2J4J - chains A and F of the 6 polymer chains in the assembly; structure by X-ray diffraction, 2.10 A resolution.

[Chain A (and F)]
Protein: Uridylate kinase
Organism: Sulfolobus solfataricus
Notes: EC 2.7.4.22; chain F of this document is another copy of the same molecule, construct and numbering; everything in this record applies to it too
UniProtKB: Q97ZE2 (PYRH_SULSO); residues 1-226 here correspond to UniProt positions 2-227 (UniProt number = residue number + 1)
Sequence (226 residues; numbered 1 to 226; the number before each row is that of its first residue):
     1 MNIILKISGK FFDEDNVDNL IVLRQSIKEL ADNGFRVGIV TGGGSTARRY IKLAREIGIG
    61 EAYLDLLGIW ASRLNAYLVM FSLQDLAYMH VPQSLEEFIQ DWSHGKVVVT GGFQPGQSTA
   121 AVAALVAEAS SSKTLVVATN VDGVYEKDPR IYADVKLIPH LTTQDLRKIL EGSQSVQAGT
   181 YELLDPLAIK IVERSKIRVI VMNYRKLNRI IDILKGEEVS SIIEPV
Not modelled in the structure: 172-181 (chain F: fully traced)
Ion coordination: Co2+ site 1: His-104 (shared with 1 residue of chain C; 1 residue of chain E); Co2+ site 2: Glu-182 (together with AMP-PCP, uridine-5'-monophosphate)
Small-molecule neighbours:
  - AMP-PCP (ACP; phosphomethylphosphonic acid adenylate ester): Lys-6, Ser-8, Gly-9, Lys-10, Gly-42, Gly-43, Gly-44, Arg-48, Thr-119, Thr-139, Asn-140, Val-141, Gly-143, Val-144, Tyr-145, Lys-147, Asp-148, Pro-149, Arg-150, Ile-169, Leu-170, Glu-182, Leu-183
  - uridine-5'-monophosphate (U5P): Lys-6, Gly-42, Gly-43, Gly-44, Ala-47, Ile-51, Asp-65, Gly-68, Ile-69, Gly-112, Phe-113, Gln-114, Pro-115, Gly-116, Gln-117, Ser-118, Thr-119, Ala-120, Val-122, Glu-182

[Interface between chain A and chain F]
Pairs across the interface (49):
  Glu-61(A) with Glu-128(F); Arg-194(F); Ser-195(F)
  Ala-62(A) with Glu-128(F); Arg-194(F)
  Tyr-63(A) with Ile-99(F); Ala-129(F), hydrogen bond (side chain-backbone)
  Asp-65(A) with Arg-194(F), salt bridge
  Leu-66(A) with Glu-96(F); Ile-99(F), hydrophobic
  Trp-70(A) with Glu-96(F)
  Arg-73(A) with Glu-96(F), salt bridge
  Gln-93(A) with Glu-96(F)
  Leu-95(A) with Pro-115(F), hydrophobic
  Glu-96(A) with Leu-66(F); Trp-70(F); Arg-73(F), salt bridge; Gln-93(F); Phe-113(F)
  Ile-99(A) with Tyr-63(F); Leu-66(F), hydrophobic
  Phe-113(A) with Glu-96(F); Gln-114(F)
  Gln-114(A) with Phe-113(F); Gln-114(F); Gln-117(F), hydrogen bond; Leu-125(F); Leu-187(F)
  Pro-115(A) with Leu-95(F), hydrophobic; Leu-125(F); Arg-194(F)
  Gly-116(A) with Leu-187(F); Lys-190(F), hydrogen bond (backbone-side chain)
  Gln-117(A) with Gln-114(F), hydrogen bond
  Leu-125(A) with Gln-114(F); Pro-115(F)
  Glu-128(A) with Glu-61(F); Ala-62(F)
  Ala-129(A) with Tyr-63(F), hydrogen bond (backbone-side chain)
  Leu-187(A) with Gln-114(F); Gly-116(F)
  Lys-190(A) with Gly-116(F), hydrogen bond (side chain-backbone); Val-176(F)
  Arg-194(A) with Glu-61(F); Ala-62(F); Asp-65(F), salt bridge; Pro-115(F); Val-176(F), hydrogen bond (side chain-backbone)
  Ser-195(A) with Glu-61(F)
Other interface residues (no listed pair), chain A (24 interface residues in all): Ile-191
Other interface residues (no listed pair), chain F (26 interface residues in all): Ala-178, Ile-191

[Summary]
24 residues of chain A and 26 residues of chain F are in contact, with 7 hydrogen bonds and 4 salt bridges.
Polar pairs include Asp-65(A)/Arg-194(F), Arg-73(A)/Glu-96(F) and Tyr-63(A)/Ala-129(F). Bound to chain A:
uridine-5'-monophosphate and AMP-PCP.
Both chains are Uridylate kinase (Sulfolobus solfataricus). Entry 2J4J (Crystal structure of uridylate kinase
from Sulfolobus solfataricus in complex with UMP and AMPPCP to 2.1 ...) was determined by X-ray diffraction,
deposited together with 2J4K and 2J4L.
